5KX5 - chains C and E of the 6 polymer chains in the assembly; structure by X-ray diffraction, 2.50 A resolution.

[Chain C]
Protein: Tubulin alpha chain
Organism: Ovis aries
UniProt: D0VWZ0 (D0VWZ0_SHEEP); residue numbers follow UniProt; this construct covers 1-451
Sequence (451 residues; row label = number of the first residue in the row):
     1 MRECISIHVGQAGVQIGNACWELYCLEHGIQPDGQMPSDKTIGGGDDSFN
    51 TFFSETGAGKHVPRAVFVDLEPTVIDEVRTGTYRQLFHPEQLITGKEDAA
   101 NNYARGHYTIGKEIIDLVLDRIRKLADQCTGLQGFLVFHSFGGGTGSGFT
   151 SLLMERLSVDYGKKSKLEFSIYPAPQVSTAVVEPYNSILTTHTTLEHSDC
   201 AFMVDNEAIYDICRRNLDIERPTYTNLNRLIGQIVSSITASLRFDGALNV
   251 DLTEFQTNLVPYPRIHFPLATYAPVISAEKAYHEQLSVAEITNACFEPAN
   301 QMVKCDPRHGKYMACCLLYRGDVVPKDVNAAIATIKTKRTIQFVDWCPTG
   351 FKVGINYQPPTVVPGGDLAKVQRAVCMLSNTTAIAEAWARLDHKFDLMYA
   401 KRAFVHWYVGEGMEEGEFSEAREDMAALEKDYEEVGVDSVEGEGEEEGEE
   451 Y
Not modelled in the structure: 441-451
Metal / ion sites: Ca2+: Asp-39, Thr-41, Glu-55
Small-molecule neighbours:
  - 6YK ((2S,4R)-4-[[2-[(1R,3R)-1-acetyloxy-3-[[(2S,3S)-2-[[(2R)-1,2-dimethylpyrrolidin-2-yl]carbonylamino]-3-methyl-pentanoyl]-methyl-amino]-4-methyl-pentyl]-1,3-thiazol-4-yl]carbonylamino]-5-(4-aminophenyl)-2-methyl-pentanoic acid): Leu-248, Pro-325, Val-328, Asn-329, Ile-332, Phe-351, Val-353, Ile-355
  - GTP (guanosine-5'-triphosphate): Gly-10, Gln-11, Ala-12, Gln-15, Ile-16, Asp-69, Asp-98, Ala-99, Ala-100, Asn-101, Ser-140, Gly-142, Gly-143, Gly-144, Thr-145, Gly-146, Ile-171, Pro-173, Val-177, Ser-178, Thr-179, Glu-183, Asn-206, Tyr-224, Leu-227, Asn-228, Ile-231
From the paper describing this entry:
  - binding site for 6YK: Pro-325

[Chain E]
Protein: Stathmin-4
Organism: Rattus norvegicus
UniProt: P63043 (STMN4_RAT), isoform P63043-3; residues 5-145 here correspond to UniProt positions 76-216 (UniProt number = residue number + 71)
Sequence (143 residues; row label = number of the first residue in the row):
     3 MADMEVIELNKATSGQSWEVILKPPSFDGVPEFNASLPRRRDPSLEEIQK
    53 KLEAAEERRKYQEAELLKHLAEKREHEREVIQKAIEENNNFIKMAKEKLA
   103 QKMESNKENREAHLAAMLERLQEKDKHAEEVRKNKELKEEASR
Not modelled in the structure: 3-5, 29-43, 142-145
Construct notes: initiating methionine (3); expression tag (4); conflict Ala-14 (Cys85 in P63043), Trp-20 (Phe91 in P63043)
Curated features (UniProtKB/Swiss-Prot):
  - modified residue: Ser-19 (Phosphoserine)

[Chain C / chain E interface]
Residue-residue contacts (31):
  His-107(C) with Met-105(E)
  Tyr-108(C) with Lys-104(E); Met-105(E), hydrophobic; Asn-108(E)
  Thr-109(C) with Arg-112(E)
  Lys-112(C) with Met-105(E)
  Leu-152(C) with Met-105(E), hydrophobic
  Glu-155(C) with Leu-101(E)
  Arg-156(C) with Leu-101(E)
  Ser-158(C) with Phe-93(E); Ile-94(E)
  Val-159(C) with Ile-94(E); Ala-97(E), hydrophobic; Lys-98(E)
  Gly-162(C) with Ile-94(E)
  Lys-163(C) with Asn-90(E); Phe-93(E)
  Glu-196(C) with Phe-93(E); Lys-100(E), salt bridge
  His-197(C) with Phe-93(E)
  Val-409(C) with His-115(E), hydrogen bond (backbone-side chain)
  Gly-410(C) with Arg-112(E)
  Glu-411(C) with Asn-108(E), hydrogen bond (backbone-side chain); Arg-112(E), salt bridge
  Gly-412(C) with Asn-108(E), hydrogen bond (backbone-side chain); Asn-111(E), hydrogen bond (backbone-side chain); Arg-112(E)
  Met-413(C) with Asn-108(E)
  Glu-414(C) with Ser-107(E), hydrogen bond; Asn-111(E), hydrogen bond
  Glu-417(C) with Lys-104(E)

[Overview]
20 residues of chain C and 14 residues of chain E are in contact, with 6 hydrogen bonds and 2 salt bridges.
Among the polar pairs are Glu-196(C)/Lys-100(E), Glu-411(C)/Arg-112(E) and Val-409(C)/His-115(E). Bound to
chain C: compound 6YK and GTP. Asp-39(C), Thr-41(C) and Glu-55(C) form the Ca2+ site. From the paper: a
binding site for 6YK at Pro-325(C).
Here chain C is Tubulin alpha chain (Ovis aries) and chain E is Stathmin-4 (Rattus norvegicus). Entry 5KX5
(Crystal structure of tubulin-stathmin-TTL-Compound 11 complex) was determined by X-ray diffraction.
